Entry 9MU5 (electron microscopy, 6.30 A resolution (low resolution: residue-level contacts below are approximate; hydrogen-bond / salt-bridge calls are withheld)); this record covers chains b and N of the 8 polymer chains in the assembly.

Chain b:
Protein: Histone H4
Organism: Drosophila melanogaster
Reference sequence: P84040 (H4_DROME); residues 24-103 here = UniProt positions 24-103
Sequence (80 residues; numbered 24 to 103; the number before each row is that of its first residue):
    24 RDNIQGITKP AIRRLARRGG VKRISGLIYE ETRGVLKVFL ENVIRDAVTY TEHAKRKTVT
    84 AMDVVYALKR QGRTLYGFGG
Swiss-Prot annotation at these positions:
  - modified residue: Lys32 (N6-succinyllysine), Lys78 (N6-succinyllysine), Lys80 (N6-succinyllysine), Thr81 (Phosphothreonine), Thr83 (Phosphothreonine), Lys92 (N6-succinyllysine)

Chain N:
Molecule: 133-nt DNA strand
Organism: Drosophila melanogaster
Sequence (133 nucleotides; each row starts with the number of its first residue; numbers below 1 keep their minus sign (DC-48 is residue -48)):
   -48 CCTGGAGACT AGGGAGTAAT CCCCTTGGCG GTTAAAACGC GGGGGACAGC GCGTACGTGC
    12 GTTTAAGCGG TGCTAGAGCT GTCTACGACC AATTGAGCGG CCTCGGCACC GGGATTCTTA
    72 TATATATATA TAT

Interface between chain b and chain N:
Contacting residue pairs (7):
  Thr31(b) with DA-13(N); DA-12(N)
  Lys32(b) with DA-12(N)
  Pro33(b) with DA-13(N); DA-12(N)
  Arg37(b) with DA-13(N)
  Arg46(b) with DG-4(N)
Also at the interface, not in a pair above, chain b (6 interface residues in all): Ala34
Also at the interface, not in a pair above, chain N (5 interface residues in all): DA-14, DC-11

Overview:
6 residues of chain b and 5 residues of chain N are in contact.
Here chain b is Histone H4 and chain N is a 133-nt DNA strand, both from Drosophila melanogaster. Entry 9MU5
(Structure of a native Drosophila melanogaster hexameric nucleosome) was determined by electron microscopy.
